7KDE - chains A and E of the 18 polymer chains in the assembly; structure by electron microscopy, 3.55 A resolution.

# Chain A
Molecule: HIV-1 Envelope Glycoprotein BG505 SOSIP.664 gp41
Source organism: Human immunodeficiency virus 1
UniProtKB: Q2N0S6 (Q2N0S6_9HIV1); residues 512-664 here correspond to UniProt positions 509-661 (UniProt number = residue number - 3)
Amino-acid sequence (153 residues; row label = number of the first residue in the row):
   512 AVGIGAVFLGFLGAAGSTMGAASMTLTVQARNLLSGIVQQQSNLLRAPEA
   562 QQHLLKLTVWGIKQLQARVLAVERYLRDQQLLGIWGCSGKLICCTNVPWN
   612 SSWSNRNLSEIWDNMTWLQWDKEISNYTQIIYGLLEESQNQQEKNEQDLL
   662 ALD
Unresolved in the structure: 512-518, 547-568, 664
Differences from the reference sequence: engineered mutation Pro-559 (Ile556 in Q2N0S6), Cys-605 (Thr602 in Q2N0S6)
Cystine bridges: Cys-598/Cys-604
Covalently attached groups: N-acetylglucosamine (NAG) linked to Asn-611, Asn-618; glycan linked to Asn-637

# Chain E
Molecule: Envelope glycoprotein gp120
Source organism: Human immunodeficiency virus 1
UniProtKB: Q2N0S6 (Q2N0S6_9HIV1); the construct lacks a stretch of the UniProt sequence and is renumbered around it, so the offset changes along the chain: 33-135 = UniProt 32-134; 144-185 = UniProt 135-176; 188-309 = UniProt 187-308; 312-321 = UniProt 309-318; 2 more segments
Amino-acid sequence (479 residues; row label = number of the first residue in the row; note: 13 numbers in that range are skipped by the numbering (no residue carries them; nothing is unmodelled there); a row labelled like 185A-185J holds insertion residues (185A, then the next letters in order)):
    33 NLWVTVYYGVPVWKDAETTLFCASDAKAYETEKHNVWATHACVPTDPNPQ
    83 EIHLENVTEEFNMWKNNMVEQMHTDIISLWDQSLKPCVKLTPLCVTLQCT
   133 NVT
   144 NNITDDMRGELKNCSFNMTTELRDKKQKVYSLFYRLDVVQIN
185A-185J ENQGNRSNNS
   188 NKEYRLINCNTSAITQACPKVSFEPIPIHYCAPAGFAILKCKDKKFNGTG
   238 PCPSVSTVQCTHGIKPVVSTQLLLNGSLAEEEVMIRSENITNNAKNILVQ
   288 FNTPVQINCTRPNNNTRKSIRI
   312 GPGQAFYATG
  321A D
   322 IIGDIRQAHCNVSKATWNETLGKVVKQLRKHFGNNTIIRFANSSGGDLEV
   372 TTHSFNCGGEFFYCNTSGLFNSTWIS
   399 NTSVQGSNSTGSNDSITLPCRIKQIINMWQRIGQAMYAPPIQGVIRCVSN
   449 ITGLILTRDGGSTNSTTETFRPGGGDMRDNWRSELYKYKVVKIEPLGVAP
   499 TRCKRRVVGRRRRRR
Unresolved in the structure: 33, 58-64, 79-81, 144-151, 185A-185J, 399-410, 505-513
Differences from the reference sequence: conflict Asn-332 (Thr330 in Q2N0S6), Cys-501 (Ala498 in Q2N0S6); expression tag (509-513)
Cystine bridges: Cys-54/Cys-74, Cys-119/Cys-205, Cys-126/Cys-196, Cys-131/Cys-157, Cys-218/Cys-247, Cys-228/Cys-239, Cys-296/Cys-331, Cys-378/Cys-445, Cys-385/Cys-418
Covalently attached groups: N-acetylglucosamine (NAG) linked to Asn-88, Asn-133, Asn-160, Asn-197, Asn-262, Asn-295, Asn-301, Asn-339, Asn-363, Asn-386, Asn-392, Asn-448; glycan linked to Asn-156, Asn-234, Asn-276, Asn-332
What the authors report for this chain:
  - post-translational modification sites: Asn-156, Asn-332

# Interface between chain A and chain E
Inter-chain disulfides: Cys-605(A)/Cys-501(E)
Pairs across the interface (80):
  Leu-520(A) / Ile-84(E)
  Gly-521(A) / Ile-84(E)
  Phe-522(A) / Ile-84(E)
  Phe-522(A) / Thr-244(E)
  Leu-523(A) / Pro-43(E)  hydrophobic
  Leu-523(A) / Leu-86(E)
  Leu-523(A) / Ile-491(E)  hydrophobic
  Ala-525(A) / Pro-43(E)
  Ala-526(A) / Pro-43(E)  hydrophobic
  Ala-526(A) / Trp-45(E)  hydrophobic
  Gly-527(A) / Glu-87(E)
  Gly-527(A) / Val-89(E)
  Ser-534(A) / Tyr-39(E)
  Leu-537(A) / Tyr-39(E)  hydrophobic
  Leu-537(A) / Tyr-40(E)
  Leu-537(A) / Gly-41(E)
  Leu-537(A) / Val-42(E)  hydrophobic
  Gln-540(A) / Gly-41(E)
  Leu-544(A) / Gly-222(E)
  Leu-544(A) / Ile-491(E)  hydrophobic
  Leu-544(A) / Pro-493(E)  hydrophobic
  Leu-545(A) / Ala-221(E)
  Ser-546(A) / Ala-221(E)
  Val-570(A) / Ser-110(E)
  Val-570(A) / Gln-114(E)  hydrogen bond (backbone-side chain)
  Trp-571(A) / Cys-54(E)
  Trp-571(A) / Ala-70(E)
  Trp-571(A) / Ala-73(E)
  Trp-571(A) / Cys-74(E)  hydrogen bond
  Trp-571(A) / Asp-107(E)
  Trp-571(A) / Leu-111(E)  hydrophobic
  Lys-574(A) / Leu-52(E)
  Lys-574(A) / Asp-107(E)
  Gln-575(A) / Val-75(E)
  Ala-582(A) / Ala-221(E)
  Arg-585(A) / Gly-222(E)
  Arg-585(A) / Ile-491(E)  hydrogen bond (side chain-backbone)
  Gln-590(A) / Tyr-40(E)
  Leu-592(A) / Leu-494(E)  hydrophobic
  Trp-596(A) / Val-38(E)  hydrophobic
  Trp-596(A) / Arg-503(E)  hydrogen bond (backbone-side chain)
  Leu-602(A) / Val-38(E)
  Leu-602(A) / Tyr-39(E)
  Leu-602(A) / Tyr-40(E)  hydrogen bond (backbone-backbone)
  Ile-603(A) / Val-38(E)
  Ile-603(A) / Tyr-39(E)  hydrophobic
  Cys-604(A) / Thr-37(E)
  Cys-604(A) / Val-38(E)  hydrogen bond (backbone-backbone)
  Cys-605(A) / Cys-501(E)  disulfide
  Cys-605(A) / Arg-503(E)
  Thr-606(A) / Val-36(E)  hydrogen bond (side chain-backbone)
  Thr-606(A) / Lys-502(E)
  Thr-606(A) / Arg-503(E)  hydrogen bond (backbone-backbone)
  Asn-607(A) / Trp-35(E)
  Asn-607(A) / Lys-502(E)  hydrogen bond
  Asn-607(A) / Arg-503(E)
  Val-608(A) / Trp-35(E)
  Val-608(A) / Val-36(E)  hydrogen bond (backbone-backbone)
  Pro-609(A) / Leu-34(E)
  Trp-610(A) / Leu-34(E)  hydrogen bond (backbone-backbone)
  Trp-610(A) / Val-36(E)  hydrophobic
  Trp-610(A) / Pro-498(E)  hydrophobic
  Leu-619(A) / Leu-34(E)  hydrophobic
  Leu-619(A) / Arg-500(E)
  Ile-622(A) / Pro-498(E)  hydrophobic
  Trp-623(A) / Tyr-39(E)
  Trp-623(A) / Ala-497(E)  hydrophobic
  Trp-623(A) / Pro-498(E)  hydrogen bond (side chain-backbone)
  Trp-623(A) / Thr-499(E)
  Trp-628(A) / Val-42(E)
  Trp-628(A) / Val-44(E)  hydrophobic
  Leu-629(A) / Val-44(E)  hydrophobic
  Leu-629(A) / Trp-45(E)
  Trp-631(A) / Val-496(E)  hydrogen bond (side chain-backbone)
  Trp-631(A) / Pro-498(E)
  Ile-635(A) / Val-496(E)  hydrophobic
  Ile-642(A) / Val-496(E)  hydrophobic
  Tyr-643(A) / Leu-494(E)
  Gln-650(A) / Arg-503(E)  hydrogen bond
  Gln-653(A) / Arg-503(E)  hydrogen bond
Interface residues without a listed pair, chain A (53 interface residues in all): Gly-524, Ala-541, Asn-543, Thr-569, Ala-578, Tyr-586, Asp-589, Leu-593, Trp-614, Asp-632, Leu-646
Interface residues without a listed pair, chain E (48 interface residues in all): Thr-51, Asn-88, Tyr-217, Pro-220, Ala-224, Lys-490, Glu-492, Gly-495

# Summary
Chain A and chain E form an interface of 53 and 48 residues respectively, with 1 disulfide bond and 15
hydrogen bonds. Polar pairs include Val-570(A)/Gln-114(E), Trp-571(A)/Cys-74(E) and Arg-585(A)/Ile-491(E).
Covalently linked N-acetylglucosamine: at Asn-611(A) and Asn-618(A). From the paper: modification sites
Asn-156(E) and Asn-332(E).
Here chain A is HIV-1 Envelope Glycoprotein BG505 SOSIP.664 gp41 and chain E is Envelope glycoprotein gp120,
both from Human immunodeficiency virus 1. Entry 7KDE (BG505 SOSIP.664 in complex with the V3-targeting rhesus
macaque antibody 1485 and human gp120-gp41 interface antibody ...) was determined by electron microscopy.
